Entry 7UJ2 (X-ray diffraction, 1.50 A resolution); this record covers chains A and B.

== Chain A (and B) ==
Molecule: Outer surface protein C
Organism: Borreliella burgdorferi
Notes: chain B of this document is another copy of the same molecule, construct and numbering; everything in this record applies to it too
UniProtKB: Q44977 (Q44977_BORBG); residues 38-202 here = UniProt positions 38-202
Chain sequence (165 residues; row label = number of the first residue in the row):
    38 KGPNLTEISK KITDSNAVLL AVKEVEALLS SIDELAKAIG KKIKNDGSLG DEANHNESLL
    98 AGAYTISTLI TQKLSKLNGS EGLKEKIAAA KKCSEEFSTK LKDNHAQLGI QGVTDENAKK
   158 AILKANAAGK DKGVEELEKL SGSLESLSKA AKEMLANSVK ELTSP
Disordered / not traced: 38-39, 117, 165-166, 201-202 (chain B: 38-40, 115-117, 166-167)
From the paper describing this entry:
  - specificity-determining residues: Lys74, Ala162, Glu175 (proposed by the authors, not directly observed)

== How chain A and chain B interact ==
Residue-residue contacts (99; chain A residue first):
  Leu42(A) with Leu42(B), hydrophobic; Leu199(B); Thr200(B)
  Thr43(A) with Thr200(B)
  Ser46(A) with Val196(B); Leu199(B); Thr200(B)
  Thr50(A) with Val196(B)
  Asn53(A) with Asn53(B), hydrogen bond; Leu192(B)
  Leu56(A) with Leu57(B), hydrophobic
  Leu57(A) with Leu56(B), hydrophobic; Leu57(B), hydrophobic; Lys60(B)
  Lys60(A) with Leu57(B); Glu61(B)
  Glu61(A) with Lys60(B), salt bridge; Ala64(B)
  Ala64(A) with Glu61(B); Ala64(B), hydrophobic; Leu65(B)
  Leu65(A) with Ala64(B); Ser68(B)
  Ser68(A) with Ser68(B); Ile103(B)
  Glu71(A) with Thr102(B); Ile103(B); Leu106(B)
  Leu72(A) with Leu72(B), hydrophobic; Gly99(B); Ile103(B), hydrophobic
  Ala75(A) with Ser95(B); Ala98(B); Gly99(B)
  Lys78(A) with Glu94(B); Ser95(B), hydrogen bond (backbone-side chain); Ala98(B)
  Lys79(A) with Gly146(B)
  Ile80(A) with Leu97(B); Ala98(B), hydrophobic; Tyr101(B), hydrophobic; Lys139(B); His142(B); Gly146(B)
  Lys81(A) with Lys139(B)
  Asn82(A) with Lys139(B); His142(B)
  Gly84(A) with Tyr101(B), hydrogen bond (backbone-side chain); Lys139(B)
  Leu86(A) with Ala98(B), hydrophobic; Tyr101(B), hydrophobic; Thr102(B)
  Glu89(A) with Glu94(B); Ile147(B); Gln148(B), hydrogen bond (side chain-backbone)
  His92(A) with Glu94(B); Ser95(B); Gln148(B)
  Asn93(A) with Ser95(B)
  Glu94(A) with Lys78(B); His92(B)
  Ser95(A) with Ala75(B); Gly77(B); Lys78(B), hydrogen bond (side chain-backbone); Asn93(B); Leu96(B)
  Leu96(A) with Ser95(B); Leu96(B)
  Leu97(A) with Ile80(B)
  Ala98(A) with Ala75(B); Lys78(B); Ile80(B), hydrophobic; Leu86(B), hydrophobic
  Gly99(A) with Leu72(B); Ala75(B)
  Tyr101(A) with Ile80(B), hydrophobic; Gly84(B), hydrogen bond (side chain-backbone)
  Thr102(A) with Glu71(B), hydrogen bond (side chain-backbone); Leu86(B)
  Ile103(A) with Ser68(B); Glu71(B); Leu72(B), hydrophobic
  Leu106(A) with Glu71(B)
  Lys139(A) with Ile80(B); Lys81(B); Asn82(B); Asp83(B); Gly84(B)
  His142(A) with Ile80(B); Asn82(B), hydrogen bond
  Gly146(A) with Lys79(B); Ile80(B)
  Gln148(A) with Glu89(B); His92(B)
  Leu192(A) with Asn53(B)
  Val196(A) with Ser46(B); Thr50(B)
  Leu199(A) with Leu42(B); Leu199(B), hydrophobic
Interface residues without a listed pair, chain A (50 interface residues in all): Ile49, Lys74, Gly77, Asp83, Leu138, Leu145, Ile147, Thr200
Interface residues without a listed pair, chain B (50 interface residues in all): Thr43, Ile49, Lys74, Leu138, Leu145

== Summary ==
The chain A/chain B interface involves 50 residues from each chain; the contacts include 8 hydrogen bonds and
1 salt bridge. Polar contacts include Glu61(A)-Lys60(B), Asn53(A)-Asn53(B) and Lys78(A)-Ser95(B). From the
paper: specificity determinants Lys74(A), Ala162(A) and Glu175(A).
Both chains are Outer surface protein C (Borreliella burgdorferi). Entry 7UJ2 (OspC Type B) was determined by
X-ray diffraction (same publication as 7UIJ).
